8W5M - chains L and H of the 6 polymer chains in the assembly; structure by electron microscopy, 3.10 A resolution.

Chain L:
Name: Light chain of Ab17
From: Mus musculus
Chain sequence (112 residues; row label = number of the first residue in the row):
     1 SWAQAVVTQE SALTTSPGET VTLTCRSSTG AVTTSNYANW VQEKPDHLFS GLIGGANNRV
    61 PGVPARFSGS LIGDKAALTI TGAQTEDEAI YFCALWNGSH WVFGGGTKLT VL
Not modelled in the structure: 1-4, 111-112
Disulfide bonds: Cys-25/Cys-93

Chain H:
Name: Heavy chain of Ab17
From: Mus musculus
Chain sequence (124 residues; numbered 1 to 124; the number before each row is that of its first residue):
     1 VHSEVQLVES GGGLVKPGGS LKLSCAASGF TFSDYGMHWV RRAPEKGLEW ISYISSGGST
    61 IYYADTVKGR FTISGDNAKN TLFLQMTSLR SEDTAMYFCA RRGYDGHHYF DYWGQGTTLT
   121 VSSA
Not modelled in the structure: 1-2, 122-124

Chain L / chain H interface:
Residue-residue contacts (40; chain L residue first):
  Tyr-37(L) with Gly-106(H), hydrogen bond (side chain-backbone); His-107(H), hydrogen bond (side chain-backbone); Tyr-109(H), hydrophobic
  Asn-39(L) with His-108(H); Tyr-109(H); Phe-110(H)
  Trp-40(L) with His-108(H), hydrogen bond (backbone-side chain)
  Val-41(L) with Trp-113(H), hydrophobic
  Glu-43(L) with Arg-42(H), salt bridge
  His-47(L) with Met-96(H); Phe-98(H); Gln-115(H)
  Phe-49(L) with Arg-42(H); Phe-98(H), hydrophobic; Trp-113(H), hydrophobic
  Ser-50(L) with Trp-113(H)
  Gly-51(L) with His-108(H); Phe-110(H); Asp-111(H), hydrogen bond (backbone-backbone); Trp-113(H)
  Leu-52(L) with His-108(H)
  Ile-53(L) with His-108(H), hydrogen bond (backbone-side chain)
  Gly-54(L) with His-108(H)
  Asn-58(L) with His-107(H)
  Val-60(L) with His-108(H); Asp-111(H); Tyr-112(H)
  Pro-61(L) with Tyr-112(H), hydrogen bond (backbone-side chain)
  Phe-92(L) with Arg-42(H); Leu-48(H), hydrophobic
  Trp-96(L) with Tyr-62(H), hydrophobic
  His-100(L) with Trp-50(H); Ala-64(H)
  Trp-101(L) with His-38(H); Trp-50(H); Tyr-109(H), hydrophobic; Phe-110(H), hydrophobic
  Phe-103(L) with Val-40(H), hydrophobic; Leu-48(H), hydrophobic; Phe-110(H), hydrophobic
Interface residues without a listed pair, chain L (21 interface residues in all): Ser-99
Interface residues without a listed pair, chain H (19 interface residues in all): Asp-105

Overview:
21 residues of chain L and 19 residues of chain H are in contact, with 6 hydrogen bonds and 1 salt bridge.
Among the polar pairs are Glu-43(L)/Arg-42(H), Tyr-37(L)/Gly-106(H) and Tyr-37(L)/His-107(H).
Here chain L is Light chain of Ab17 and chain H is Heavy chain of Ab17, both from Mus musculus. Entry 8W5M
(Cryo-EM structure of Qb-Ab17) was determined by electron microscopy, deposited together with 8W5D, 8W5E,
8W5F, 8W5G, 8W5L, 8W5N and 8 further entries.
